3NTZ - chain A; structure by X-ray diffraction, 1.35 A resolution.

[Chain A]
Molecule: Dihydrofolate reductase
Source organism: Homo sapiens
Notes: EC 1.5.1.3
Reference sequence: P00374 (DYR_HUMAN); residues 1-186 here correspond to UniProt positions 2-187 (UniProt number = residue number + 1)
Sequence (186 residues; numbered 1 to 186; the number before each row is that of its first residue):
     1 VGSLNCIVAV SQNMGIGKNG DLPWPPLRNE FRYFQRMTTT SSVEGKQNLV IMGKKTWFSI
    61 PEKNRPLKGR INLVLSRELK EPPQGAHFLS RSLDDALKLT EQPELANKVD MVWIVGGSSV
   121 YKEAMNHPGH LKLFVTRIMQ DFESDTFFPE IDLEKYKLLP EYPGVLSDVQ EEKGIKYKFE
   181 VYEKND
Ligand contacts:
  - 3TZ (N-[(4-{[(2-amino-4-oxo-3,4-dihydro[1]benzothieno[2,3-d]pyrimidin-5-yl)methyl]amino}phenyl)carbonyl]-L-glutamic acid): I7, V8, A9, L22, E30, F31, R32, F34, Q35, T56, S59, I60, P61, N64, L67, R70, V115, Y121, T136
  - NADPH (NDP; NADPH dihydro-nicotinamide-adenine-dinucleotide phosphate): V8, A9, I16, G17, K18, G20, D21, L22, W24, G53, K54, K55, T56, S59, L75, S76, R77, E78, L79, S90, R91, S92, L93, V115, G116, G117, S118, S119, Y121, E123, T146
What the authors report for this chain:
  - binding site for 3TZ: I7, E30, V115, Y121
  - binding site for 3TZ: F31, F34, I60, R70 (proposed by the authors, not directly observed)

[Overview]
Bound to chain A: compound 3TZ and NADPH. From the paper: a binding site for 3TZ at I7, E30 and V115 among
others.
Chain A is Dihydrofolate reductase (Homo sapiens); the structure, Design, Synthesis, Biological Evaluation and
X-ray Crystal Structures of Novel Classical 6,5,6-tricyclicbenzo[4,5]thieno[2,3-d]pyrimidines as Dual
Thymidylate Synthase ..., was determined by X-ray diffraction (same publication as 3NU0).
